Entry 8F2A (electron microscopy, 2.20 A resolution); this record covers chains E and R of the 7 polymer chains in the assembly.

# Chain E
Name: Receptor activity-modifying protein 3
Source organism: Homo sapiens
Reference sequence: O60896 (RAMP3_HUMAN); residues 24-148 here = UniProt positions 24-148
Sequence (149 residues; each row starts with the number of its first residue; numbering starts at 0):
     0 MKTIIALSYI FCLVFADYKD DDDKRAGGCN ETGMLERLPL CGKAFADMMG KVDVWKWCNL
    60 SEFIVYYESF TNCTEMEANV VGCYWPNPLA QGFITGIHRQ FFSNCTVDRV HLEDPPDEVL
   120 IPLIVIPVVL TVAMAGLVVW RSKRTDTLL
Unresolved in the structure: 0-27, 145-148
Differences from the reference sequence: expression tag (0-23)
Swiss-Prot annotation at these positions:
  - site (Required for CALCRL interaction): Asp113, Ser141
  - glycosylation (N-linked (GlcNAc...) asparagine): Asn29, Asn58, Asn71, Asn103
Cystine bridges: Cys28-Cys82, Cys40-Cys72, Cys57-Cys104
Glycans and other covalent adducts: N-acetylglucosamine (NAG) linked to Asn29, Asn71

# Chain R
Name: Calcitonin receptor
Source organism: Homo sapiens
Reference sequence: P30988 (CALCR_HUMAN), isoform P30988-2; numbering as in UniProt (aligned over 25-474)
Sequence (501 residues; row label = number of the first residue in the row; numbers below 1 keep their minus sign (Met-7 is residue -7)):
    -7 MKTIIALSYI FCLVFADYKD DDDLEVLFQG PAAFSNQTYP TIEPKPFLYV VGRKKMMDAQ
    53 YKCYDRMQQL PAYQGEGPYC NRTWDGWLCW DDTPAGVLSY QFCPDYFPDF DPSEKVTKYC
   113 DEKGVWFKHP ENNRTWSNYT MCNAFTPEKL KNAYVLYYLA IVGHSLSIFT LVISLGIFVF
   173 FRSLGCQRVT LHKNMFLTYI LNSMIIIIHL VEVVPNGELV RRDPVSCKIL HFFHQYMMAC
   233 NYFWMLCEGI YLHTLIVVAV FTEKQRLRWY YLLGWGFPLV PTTIHAITRA VYFNDNCWLS
   293 VETHLLYIIH GPVMAALVVN FFFLLNIVRV LVTKMRETHE AESHMYLKAV KATMILVPLL
   353 GIQFVVFPWR PSNKMLGKIY DYVMHSLIHF QGFFVATIYC FCNNEVQTTV KRQWAQFKIQ
   413 WNQRWGRRPS NRSARAAAAA AEAGDIPIYI CHQELRNEPA NNQGEESAEI IPLNIIEQES
   473 SAPAGLEVLF QGPHHHHHHH H
Unresolved in the structure: -7 to 40, 410-493
Differences from the reference sequence: expression tag (-7 to 24, 475-493); conflict Leu447 (Pro in P30988)
Swiss-Prot annotation at these positions:
  - glycosylation (N-linked (GlcNAc...) asparagine): Asn28, Asn73, Asn125, Asn130
  - natural variant: Leu447 (L447P: Probable protective factor against osteoporosis)
Cystine bridges: Cys55-Cys81, Cys72-Cys112, Cys95-Cys134, Cys219-Cys289
Glycans and other covalent adducts: N-acetylglucosamine (NAG) linked to Asn73, Asn130

# Interface between chain E and chain R
Residue-residue contacts - 62 pairs, chain E then chain R:
  Tyr66(E) - Tyr53(R)  hydrophobic
  Tyr66(E) - Tyr56(R)
  Thr70(E) - Gln52(R)  hydrogen bond
  Tyr83(E) - Asn124(R)  hydrogen bond
  Tyr83(E) - Arg126(R)
  Trp84(E) - Trp76(R)
  Trp84(E) - Arg126(R)  hydrogen bond (backbone-side chain)
  Pro85(E) - Trp76(R)
  Pro85(E) - Asp77(R)
  Gln90(E) - Tyr56(R)
  Gln90(E) - Met59(R)
  Gln90(E) - Arg74(R)
  Gln90(E) - Thr75(R)  hydrogen bond
  Gln90(E) - Trp76(R)
  Ile93(E) - Tyr56(R)
  Thr94(E) - Tyr56(R)
  His97(E) - Tyr53(R)  hydrogen bond (side chain-backbone)
  His97(E) - Tyr56(R)
  His97(E) - Asp57(R)  salt bridge
  Phe101(E) - Tyr53(R)
  Leu111(E) - Tyr284(R)
  Leu111(E) - Phe285(R)
  Leu111(E) - Asn286(R)
  Leu111(E) - Asp287(R)
  Glu112(E) - Tyr284(R)
  Glu112(E) - Phe285(R)
  Asp113(E) - Phe285(R)
  Asp113(E) - Thr295(R)  hydrogen bond
  Asp113(E) - His296(R)  hydrogen bond (side chain-backbone)
  Asp113(E) - Leu297(R)
  Pro114(E) - Tyr284(R)  hydrophobic
  Pro114(E) - Leu297(R)
  Leu119(E) - His296(R)
  Leu119(E) - Leu297(R)  hydrophobic
  Leu122(E) - Thr280(R)
  Leu122(E) - Ile300(R)
  Ile123(E) - His296(R)
  Ile123(E) - Tyr299(R)
  Pro126(E) - Pro304(R)  hydrophobic
  Val127(E) - Gly303(R)
  Val127(E) - Pro304(R)
  Val127(E) - Ala307(R)  hydrophobic
  Leu129(E) - Phe269(R)  hydrophobic
  Thr130(E) - Phe235(R)
  Thr130(E) - Phe269(R)
  Thr130(E) - Pro304(R)
  Thr130(E) - Ala308(R)
  Met133(E) - Leu265(R)  hydrophobic
  Met133(E) - Phe269(R)  hydrophobic
  Ala134(E) - Leu238(R)  hydrophobic
  Ala134(E) - Ile242(R)
  Leu136(E) - Trp261(R)  hydrophobic
  Val137(E) - Ile242(R)  hydrophobic
  Val137(E) - Trp261(R)
  Val137(E) - Tyr262(R)  hydrophobic
  Val138(E) - Ile242(R)  hydrophobic
  Val138(E) - Thr246(R)
  Arg140(E) - Arg258(R)  hydrogen bond (backbone-side chain)
  Arg140(E) - Trp261(R)  hydrogen bond (backbone-side chain)
  Ser141(E) - Gln257(R)  hydrogen bond
  Ser141(E) - Arg258(R)  hydrogen bond (backbone-backbone)
  Ser141(E) - Tyr262(R)
Also at the interface, not in a pair above, chain E (36 interface residues in all): Trp56, Phe62, Glu67, Val106, Val109, Val118, Val131, Lys142
Also at the interface, not in a pair above, chain R (45 interface residues in all): Met49, Gly78, Val250, Thr254, Leu264, Val272, Pro273, Ile276, Glu294, Val311

# Overview
36 residues of chain E face 45 of chain R across their interface; the contacts include 11 hydrogen bonds and 1
salt bridge. Polar pairs include His97(E)-Asp57(R), Thr70(E)-Gln52(R) and Tyr83(E)-Asn124(R). Covalently
linked N-acetylglucosamine: at Asn29(E) and Asn71(E). N-acetylglucosamine is covalently linked to Asn73(R) and
Asn130(R).
Chain E is Receptor activity-modifying protein 3 and chain R is Calcitonin receptor, both from Homo sapiens;
the structure, Human Amylin3 Receptor in complex with Gs and Pramlintide analogue peptide San385 (Cluster 5
conformation), was determined by electron microscopy together with 8F0J, 8F0K and 8F2B from the same study.
